4DQR - chains A and C of the 3 polymer chains in the assembly; structure by X-ray diffraction, 1.95 A resolution.

# Chain A
Molecule: DNA polymerase
Organism: Geobacillus kaustophilus
Notes: EC 2.7.7.7
UniProtKB: Q5KWC1 (Q5KWC1_GEOKA); residues 285-876 here correspond to UniProt positions 287-878 (UniProt number = residue number + 2)
Sequence (592 residues; row label = number of the first residue in the row):
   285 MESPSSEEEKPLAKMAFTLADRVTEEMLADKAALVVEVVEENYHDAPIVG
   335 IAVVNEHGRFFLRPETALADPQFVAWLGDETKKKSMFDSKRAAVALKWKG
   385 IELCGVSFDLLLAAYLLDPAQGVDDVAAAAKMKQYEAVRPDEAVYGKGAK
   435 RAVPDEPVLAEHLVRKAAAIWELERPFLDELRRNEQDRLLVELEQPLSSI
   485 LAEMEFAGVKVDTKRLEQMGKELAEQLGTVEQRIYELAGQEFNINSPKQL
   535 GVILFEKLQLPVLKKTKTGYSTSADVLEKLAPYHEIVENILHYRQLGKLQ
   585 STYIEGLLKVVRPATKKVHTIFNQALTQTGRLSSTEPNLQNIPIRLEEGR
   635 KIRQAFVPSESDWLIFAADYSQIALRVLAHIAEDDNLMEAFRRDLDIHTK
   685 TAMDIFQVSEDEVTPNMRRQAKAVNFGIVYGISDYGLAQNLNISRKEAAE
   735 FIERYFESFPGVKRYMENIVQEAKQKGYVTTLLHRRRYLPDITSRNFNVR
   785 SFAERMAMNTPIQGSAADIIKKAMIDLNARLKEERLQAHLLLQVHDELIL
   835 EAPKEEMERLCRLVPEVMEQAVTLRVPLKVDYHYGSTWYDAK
Unresolved in the structure: 285-296
Sequence notes: engineered mutation Ala-598 (Asp600 in Q5KWC1), Ala-658 (Glu660 in Q5KWC1), His-823 (Arg825 in Q5KWC1)
Bound ions: Mn2+: Asp-830 (together with CTP)
Ligand contacts: CTP (cytidine-5'-triphosphate): Arg-615, Asp-653, Tyr-654, Ser-655, Gln-656, Ile-657, Ala-658, His-682, Arg-702, Lys-706, Phe-710, Asp-830

# Chain C
Molecule: 13-nt DNA strand
Sequence (13 nucleotides; row label = number of the first residue in the row; numbering starts at 0):
     0 CATGGGAGTCAGG
Unresolved in the structure: 0-1

# How chain A and chain C interact
Residue-residue contacts (48; chain A residue first):
  Asn-527(A) / DG11(C)  hydrogen bond to the phosphate
  Asn-529(A) / DG11(C)  sugar contact
  Ser-530(A) / DG11(C)  hydrogen bond to the phosphate
  Ser-530(A) / DG12(C)  hydrogen bond to the phosphate
  Lys-532(A) / DG12(C)  hydrogen bond to the phosphate
  Gln-533(A) / DG12(C)  hydrogen bond to the phosphate
  Lys-582(A) / DG7(C)  base contact
  Lys-582(A) / DT8(C)  hydrogen bond to the base
  Lys-582(A) / DC9(C)  sugar contact
  Ser-585(A) / DC9(C)  sugar contact
  Thr-586(A) / DC9(C)  sugar contact
  Gly-590(A) / DC9(C)  phosphate contact
  Leu-610(A) / DA6(C)  phosphate contact
  Leu-610(A) / DG7(C)  phosphate contact
  Thr-611(A) / DA6(C)  phosphate contact
  Gln-612(A) / DG5(C)  phosphate contact
  Gln-612(A) / DA6(C)  hydrogen bond to the phosphate
  Thr-613(A) / DG5(C)  sugar contact
  Arg-615(A) / DG4(C)  base contact
  Arg-615(A) / DG5(C)  hydrogen bond to the base
  Ser-617(A) / DA6(C)  phosphate contact
  Ser-617(A) / DG7(C)  hydrogen bond to the phosphate
  Ser-618(A) / DG7(C)  sugar contact
  Thr-619(A) / DG7(C)  phosphate contact
  Thr-619(A) / DT8(C)  phosphate contact
  Glu-620(A) / DT8(C)  hydrogen bond to the phosphate
  Asn-622(A) / DG7(C)  hydrogen bond to the sugar
  Asn-625(A) / DG7(C)  base contact
  Phe-710(A) / DG3(C)  base contact
  Gly-711(A) / DG3(C)  base contact
  Tyr-714(A) / DG3(C)  base contact
  Gly-715(A) / DG3(C)  sugar contact
  Ile-716(A) / DG3(C)  hydrogen bond to the sugar
  Ser-717(A) / DT2(C)  hydrogen bond to the base
  Ser-717(A) / DG3(C)  hydrogen bond to the phosphate
  Tyr-719(A) / DT2(C)  base contact
  Gly-720(A) / DG3(C)  phosphate contact
  Arg-729(A) / DT2(C)  base contact
  Arg-771(A) / DG5(C)  salt bridge to the phosphate
  Phe-786(A) / DT2(C)  phosphate contact
  Phe-786(A) / DG4(C)  phosphate contact
  Arg-789(A) / DG3(C)  hydrogen bond to the phosphate
  Arg-789(A) / DG4(C)  salt bridge to the phosphate
  Met-790(A) / DG5(C)  phosphate contact
  Asn-793(A) / DG3(C)  base contact
  Asn-793(A) / DG4(C)  sugar contact
  Gln-797(A) / DG4(C)  hydrogen bond to the base
  Gln-797(A) / DG5(C)  hydrogen bond to the sugar
Also at the interface, not in a pair above, chain A (38 interface residues in all): Asn-607, Ala-707, His-829
Also at the interface, not in a pair above, chain C (11 interface residues in all): DA10

# Summary
38 residues of chain A face 11 of chain C across their interface, with 17 hydrogen bonds and 2 salt bridges.
Among the polar pairs are Lys-582(A)/DT8(C), Arg-615(A)/DG5(C) and Ser-717(A)/DT2(C). Bound to chain A: CTP.
Chain A is DNA polymerase (Geobacillus kaustophilus) and chain C is a 13-nt DNA strand; the structure, Ternary
complex of Bacillus DNA Polymerase I Large Fragment E658A, DNA duplex, and rCTP (paired with ..., was
determined by X-ray diffraction, deposited together with 4DQI, 4DQP, 4DQQ, 4DQS, 4DS4, 4DS5 and 3 further
entries.
